PDB entry 6WWP | electron microscopy, 3.10 A resolution | chains A and K of the 3 polymer chains in the assembly

== Chain A ==
Molecule: Tubulin alpha-1B chain
Organism: Sus scrofa
Reference sequence: Q2XVP4 (TBA1B_PIG); residue numbers follow UniProt; this construct covers 1-451
Chain sequence (451 residues; row label = number of the first residue in the row):
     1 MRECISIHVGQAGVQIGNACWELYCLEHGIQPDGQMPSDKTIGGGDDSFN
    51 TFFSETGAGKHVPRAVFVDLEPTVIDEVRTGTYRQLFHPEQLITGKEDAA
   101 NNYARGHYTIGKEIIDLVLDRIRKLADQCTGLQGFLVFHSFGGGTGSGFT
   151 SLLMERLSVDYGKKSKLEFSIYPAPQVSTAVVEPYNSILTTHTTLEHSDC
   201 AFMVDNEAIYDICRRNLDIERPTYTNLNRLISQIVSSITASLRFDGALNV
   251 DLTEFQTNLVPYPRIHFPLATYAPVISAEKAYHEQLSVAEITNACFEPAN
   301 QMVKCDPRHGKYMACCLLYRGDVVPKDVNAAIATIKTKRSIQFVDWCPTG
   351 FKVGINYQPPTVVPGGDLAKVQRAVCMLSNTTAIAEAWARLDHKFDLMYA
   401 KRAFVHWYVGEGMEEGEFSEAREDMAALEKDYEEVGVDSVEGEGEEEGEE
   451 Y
Not modelled in the structure: 442-451
Ligand contacts: GTP (guanosine-5'-triphosphate): Val-9, Gly-10, Gln-11, Ala-12, Gln-15, Asp-69, Asp-98, Ala-99, Ala-100, Asn-101, Ser-140, Phe-141, Gly-143, Gly-144, Thr-145, Gly-146, Ile-171, Thr-179, Glu-183, Asn-206, Tyr-224, Asn-228, Ile-231
Curated features (UniProtKB/Swiss-Prot):
  - motif: Met-1 to Cys-4 (MREC motif)
  - active site: Glu-254
  - binding site (GTP): Gly-10, Gln-11, Ala-12, Gln-15, Glu-71, Ala-99, Ser-140, Gly-143, Gly-144, Thr-145, Gly-146, Thr-179, Glu-183, Asn-206, Tyr-224, Asn-228, Leu-252
  - binding site (Mg(2+)): Glu-71
  - site: Tyr-451 (Involved in polymerization)
  - modified residue: Lys-40 (N6,N6,N6-trimethyllysine), Ser-48 (Phosphoserine), Ser-232 (Phosphoserine), Tyr-282 (3'-nitrotyrosine), Arg-339 (Omega-N-methylarginine), Ser-439 (Phosphoserine), Glu-443 (5-glutamyl polyglutamate), Glu-445 (5-glutamyl polyglutamate), Tyr-451 (3'-nitrotyrosine)
  - cross-link (Glycyl lysine isopeptide (Lys-Gly)): Lys-326 (interchain with G-Cter in ubiquitin), Lys-370 (interchain with G-Cter in ubiquitin)

== Chain K ==
Molecule: Kinesin-like protein KIF14
Organism: Mus musculus
Reference sequence: L0N7N1 (KIF14_MOUSE); residue numbers follow UniProt; this construct covers 391-743
Chain sequence (358 residues; numbered 386 to 743; the number before each row is that of its first residue):
   386 GPLGSNSQVTVAVRVRPFSKREKTEKASQVVFTNGEEITVEHPDMKQVYS
   436 FIYDVSFWSFDECHPGYASQTTVYETLAAPLLDRAFEGYNTCLFAYGQTG
   486 SGKSYTMMGLNEEPGIIPRFCEDLFAQIAKKQTSEVSYHLEMSFFEVYNE
   536 KIHDLLVCKGENGQRKQPLRAREHPVSGPYVEGLSMNVVSSYSDIQSWLE
   586 LGNKQRATAATGMNDKSSRSHSVFTLVMTQTKTEVVEGEEHDHRITSRIN
   636 LVDLAGSERCSTAHSSGQRLKEGVSINKSLLTLGKVISALSEQANGKRVF
   686 IPYRESTLTWLLKESLGGNSKTAMIATVSPAASNIEETLSTLRYATQARL
   736 IVNIAKVN
Not modelled in the structure: 386-390, 736-743
Sequence notes: expression tag (386-390)
Curated features (UniProtKB/Swiss-Prot):
  - binding site (ATP): Gly-482 to Ser-489

== Chain A / chain K interface ==
Residue-residue contacts (22):
  Tyr-108(A) / Ser-646(K)
  Tyr-108(A) / His-649(K)  hydrogen bond (side chain-backbone)
  Tyr-108(A) / Ser-650(K)  hydrogen bond (side chain-backbone)
  Tyr-108(A) / Leu-655(K)  hydrophobic
  Arg-402(A) / Leu-666(K)
  Arg-402(A) / Gln-732(K)
  Val-405(A) / Leu-666(K)  hydrophobic
  His-406(A) / Lys-663(K)
  Val-409(A) / Val-659(K)
  Val-409(A) / Lys-663(K)
  Gly-410(A) / Val-659(K)
  Glu-414(A) / Tyr-481(K)
  Glu-414(A) / Ser-642(K)  hydrogen bond
  Glu-414(A) / Asn-662(K)
  Glu-414(A) / Ser-725(K)
  Glu-415(A) / Leu-666(K)
  Glu-415(A) / Tyr-729(K)
  Glu-417(A) / Arg-644(K)  salt bridge
  Ser-419(A) / Arg-728(K)
  Glu-420(A) / Glu-721(K)
  Glu-420(A) / Arg-728(K)
  Glu-423(A) / Arg-728(K)  salt bridge
Interface residues without a listed pair, chain A (16 interface residues in all): Lys-401, Glu-411, Gly-412, Ala-427
Interface residues without a listed pair, chain K (22 interface residues in all): Gln-432, Tyr-434, Glu-643, Cys-645, Ser-651, Lys-670

== In short ==
Chain A and chain K form an interface of 16 and 22 residues respectively, with 3 hydrogen bonds and 2 salt
bridges. Among the polar pairs are Glu-417(A)/Arg-644(K), Glu-423(A)/Arg-728(K) and Tyr-108(A)/His-649(K).
Chain A binds GTP.
Chain A is Tubulin alpha-1B chain (Sus scrofa) and chain K is Kinesin-like protein KIF14 (Mus musculus); the
structure, Apo KIF14[391-743] in complex with a microtubule, was determined by electron microscopy (same
publication as 6WWE, 6WWF, 6WWG, 6WWH, 6WWI, 6WWJ and 13 further entries).
